Entry 1HBX (X-ray diffraction, 3.15 A resolution); this record covers chains C and G of the 5 polymer chains in the assembly.

== Chain C ==
Molecule: 26-nt DNA strand
Notes: fragment: sre specific dna
Sequence (26 nucleotides; each row starts with the number of its first residue; the depositors numbered this strand downwards along its sequence, so these rows (ascending numbers) run in the REVERSE of the deposited 5'-to-3' order):
   -16 TGTGGCCTTCAGGATT
     1 AATCCGGTAG

== Chain G ==
Name: Ets-domain protein elk-4
Source organism: Homo sapiens
UniProtKB: P28324 (ELK4_HUMAN); residue numbers follow UniProt; this construct covers 2-156
Amino-acid sequence (157 residues; numbered 0 to 156; the number before each row is that of its first residue; numbering starts at 0):
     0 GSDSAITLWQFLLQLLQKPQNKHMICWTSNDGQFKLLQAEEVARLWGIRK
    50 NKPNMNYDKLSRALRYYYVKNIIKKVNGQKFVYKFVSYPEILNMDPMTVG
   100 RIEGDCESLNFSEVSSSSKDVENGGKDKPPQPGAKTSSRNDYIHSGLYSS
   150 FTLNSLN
Unresolved in the structure: 0-1, 94-136
UniProt features mapped onto this chain:
  - DNA-binding region: Ile5 to Val85 (ETS)
What the authors report for this chain:
  - binding site for the 26-nt DNA strand: Arg138
  - binding site for the 26-nt DNA strand (chain C): Asn139
  - contacts within the chain: Tyr141-Tyr147 (hydrophobic contact), Ile142-Tyr147 (hydrophobic contact), Tyr141-Ile142 (hydrophobic contact)
  - conformationally variable residues (order/disorder transition): Asp2 to Trp8, Ile90 to Met93, Asp94 to Ser136
  - specificity-determining residues: Val68 (citing earlier work)

== Interface between chain C and chain G ==
Residue-residue contacts (18; chain C residue first):
  DC-11(C) - Asp57(G)  base contact
  DC-10(C) - Lys58(G)  salt bridge to the phosphate
  DT-9(C) - Lys51(G)  salt bridge to the phosphate
  DT-9(C) - Asn53(G)  phosphate contact
  DT-9(C) - Lys58(G)  phosphate contact
  DT-9(C) - Arg61(G)  base contact
  DT-8(C) - Trp45(G)  hydrogen bond to the phosphate
  DT-8(C) - Lys49(G)  salt bridge to the phosphate
  DT-8(C) - Lys51(G)  hydrogen bond to the phosphate
  DT-8(C) - Met54(G)  sugar contact
  DT-8(C) - Tyr65(G)  base contact
  DC-7(C) - Thr6(G)  phosphate contact
  DC-7(C) - Leu7(G)  hydrogen bond to the phosphate
  DC-7(C) - Trp45(G)  phosphate contact
  DC-7(C) - Lys49(G)  hydrogen bond to the phosphate
  DC-7(C) - Tyr66(G)  hydrogen bond to the phosphate
  DA-6(C) - Lys69(G)  salt bridge to the phosphate
  DG7(C) - Asn139(G)  hydrogen bond to the phosphate
Other interface residues (no listed pair), chain C (8 interface residues in all): DT-16
Other interface residues (no listed pair), chain G (18 interface residues in all): Trp8, Ala62, Arg64, Asn76

== In short ==
The interface between chain C and chain G involves 8 residues on one side and 18 on the other; the contacts
include 6 hydrogen bonds and 4 salt bridges. Polar pairs include DT-8(C)-Trp45(G), DT-8(C)-Lys51(G) and
DC-7(C)-Leu7(G). The paper reports a binding site for the 26-nt DNA strand at Arg138(G); a binding site for
the 26-nt DNA strand (chain C) at Asn139(G).
Here chain C is a 26-nt DNA strand and chain G is Ets-domain protein elk-4 (Homo sapiens). Entry 1HBX (Ternary
Complex of SAP-1 and SRF with specific SRE DNA) was determined by X-ray diffraction.
